Entry 6PSW (electron microscopy, 3.70 A resolution); this record covers chains G and H of the 10 polymer chains in the assembly.

Chain G (and H):
Protein: DNA-directed RNA polymerase subunit alpha
Source organism: Escherichia coli
Notes: EC 2.7.7.6; chain H of this document is another copy of the same molecule, construct and numbering; everything in this record applies to it too
Reference sequence: P0A7Z4 (RPOA_ECOLI); residue numbers follow UniProt; this construct covers 1-329
Amino-acid sequence (329 residues; row label = number of the first residue in the row):
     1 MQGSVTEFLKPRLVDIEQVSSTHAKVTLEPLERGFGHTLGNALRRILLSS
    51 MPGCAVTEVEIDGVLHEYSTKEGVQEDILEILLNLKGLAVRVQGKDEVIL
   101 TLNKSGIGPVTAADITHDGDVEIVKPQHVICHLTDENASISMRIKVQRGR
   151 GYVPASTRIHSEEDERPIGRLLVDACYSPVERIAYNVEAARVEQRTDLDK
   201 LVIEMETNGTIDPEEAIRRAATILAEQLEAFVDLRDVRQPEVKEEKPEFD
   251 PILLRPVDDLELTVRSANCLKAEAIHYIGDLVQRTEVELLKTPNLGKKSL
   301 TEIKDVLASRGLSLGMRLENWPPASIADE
Unresolved in the structure: 1-5, 235-329 (chain H: 1-3, 159-170, 235-329)
Curated features (UniProtKB/Swiss-Prot):
  - region: E162 to E165 (Required for interaction with Crp at class II promoters)
  - modified residue: R265 (ADP-ribosylarginine), K297 (N6-acetyllysine), K298 (N6-acetyllysine)
  - mutagenesis: R45 (R45C: In rpoA112; temperature-sensitive, blocks RNA polymerase assembly), E162 to E165 (5-fold decrease in CRP-class II promoter-dependent transcription), E165 (E165K: 5-fold decrease in CRP-class II promoter-dependent transcription), R191 (R191C: In rpoA101; temperature-sensitive)

Chain G / chain H interface:
Pairs across the interface - 58 pairs, chain G then chain H:
  T6(G) with R150(H)
  E7(G) with R150(H), hydrogen bond (backbone-side chain)
  F8(G) with R150(H); I223(H), hydrophobic
  L9(G) with Q227(H)
  K10(G) with E226(H); E229(H), salt bridge
  P11(G) with Q227(H)
  L28(G) with F231(H), hydrophobic
  E32(G) with R150(H), salt bridge
  F35(G) with I46(H), hydrophobic; S50(H); I223(H), hydrophobic; Q227(H)
  T38(G) with A42(H); R45(H); I46(H)
  L39(G) with L224(H), hydrophobic
  N41(G) with N41(H)
  R45(G) with G34(H), hydrogen bond (side chain-backbone); T38(H), hydrogen bond
  I46(G) with T38(H)
  S50(G) with F8(H); F35(H)
  R150(G) with V5(H), hydrogen bond (side chain-backbone); F8(H); E32(H), salt bridge
  R218(G) with F231(H), hydrogen bond (side chain-backbone)
  A221(G) with L228(H); F231(H), hydrophobic; V232(H)
  T222(G) with V232(H); D233(H)
  I223(G) with F8(H), hydrophobic; F35(H), hydrophobic
  L224(G) with L228(H), hydrophobic
  A225(G) with V232(H), hydrophobic
  E226(G) with K10(H)
  Q227(G) with L9(H); P11(H); L31(H); F35(H); L39(H)
  L228(G) with L39(H), hydrophobic; L43(H), hydrophobic; A221(H); L224(H), hydrophobic
  A230(G) with P11(H)
  F231(G) with L28(H), hydrophobic; L39(H), hydrophobic; L43(H), hydrophobic; L201(H), hydrophobic; A221(H), hydrophobic
  V232(G) with R218(H); T222(H)
  L234(G) with L13(H); E214(H); R218(H)
Also at the interface, not in a pair above, chain G (37 interface residues in all): L13, L31, H37, A42, S49, P52, R148, R195
Also at the interface, not in a pair above, chain H (42 interface residues in all): T6, E7, I16, H37, I203, I217, A225, A230

Summary:
The interface between chain G and chain H involves 37 residues on one side and 42 on the other, with 5
hydrogen bonds and 3 salt bridges. Polar pairs include K10(G)-E229(H), E32(G)-R150(H) and E7(G)-R150(H). From
UniProt: 6 mutagenesis sites on chain G.
Both chains are DNA-directed RNA polymerase subunit alpha (Escherichia coli). Entry 6PSW (Escherichia coli RNA
polymerase promoter unwinding intermediate (TRPo) with TraR and rpsT P2 promoter) was determined by electron
microscopy (same publication as 6PSQ, 6PSR, 6PSS, 6PST, 6PSU and 6PSV).
